4FP8 - chains A and H of the 3 polymer chains in the assembly; structure by X-ray diffraction, 2.95 A resolution.

[Chain A]
Molecule: Hemagglutinin HA1 chain
From: Influenza A virus
Reference sequence: Q91MA7 (HEMA_I68A4); residues 43-309 here correspond to UniProt positions 59-325 (UniProt number = residue number + 16)
Sequence (278 residues; numbered 39 to 316; the number before each row is that of its first residue):
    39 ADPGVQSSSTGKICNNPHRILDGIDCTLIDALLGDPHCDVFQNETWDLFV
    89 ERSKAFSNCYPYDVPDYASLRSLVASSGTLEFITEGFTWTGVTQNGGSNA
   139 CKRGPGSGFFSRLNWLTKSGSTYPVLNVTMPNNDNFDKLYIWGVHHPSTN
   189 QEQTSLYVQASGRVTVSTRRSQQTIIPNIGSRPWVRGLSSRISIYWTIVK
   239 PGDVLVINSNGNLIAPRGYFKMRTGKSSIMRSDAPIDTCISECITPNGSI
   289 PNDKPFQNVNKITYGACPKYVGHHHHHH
Not modelled in the structure: 39-42, 310-316
Sequence notes: expression tag (39-42, 310-316)
Disulfide bonds: Cys52-Cys277, Cys64-Cys76, Cys97-Cys139, Cys281-Cys305
Glycans and other covalent adducts: N-acetylglucosamine (NAG) linked to Asn165
Swiss-Prot annotation at these positions:
  - glycosylation (N-linked (GlcNAc...) asparagine): Asn81, Asn165, Asn285

[Chain H]
Molecule: Antibody C05, heavy chain
From: Homo sapiens
Notes: fragment: Fab; antibody fragment or engineered binder
Sequence (241 residues; row label = number of the first residue in the row; a row labelled like 27A-27E holds insertion residues (27A, then the next letters in order)):
     1 EVQLQESGGGLVQPGESLRLSCVGSGS
27A-27E SFGES
    28 TLSYYAVSWVRQAPGKGLEWLSIIN
   52A A
    53 GGGDIDYADSVEGRFTISRDNSKETLYLQM
82A-82C TNL
    83 RVEDTGVYYCAKHMSMQQ
100A-100P VVSAGWERADLVGDAF
   101 DVWGQGTMVTVSSASTKGPSVFPLAPSSKSTSGGTAALGCLVKDYFPEPV
   151 TVSWNSGALTSGVHTFPAVLQSSGLYSLSSVVTVPSSSLGTQTYICNVNH
   201 KPSNTKVDKRVEPKSC
Not modelled in the structure: 215-216
Modified residues: Glu1 (pyroglutamic acid; PCA)
Disulfide bonds: Cys22-Cys92, Cys140-Cys196
Bound ions: Zn2+ site 1 near Asp61 (its only coordinating residue here); Zn2+ site 2 near His164 (its only coordinating residue here)
What the authors report for this chain:
  - mutagenesis - Y31A, Y31F: unchanged binding to Hemagglutinin HA1 chain (chain A)
  - mutagenesis - Y31L: decreased binding to Hemagglutinin HA1 chain (chain A)

[How chain A and chain H interact]
Contacting residue pairs - 28 pairs, chain A then chain H:
  Tyr98(A) with Ala100D(H), hydrogen bond (side chain-backbone)
  Thr131(A) with Arg100H(H), hydrogen bond
  Asn133(A) with Ala100I(H)
  Gly134(A) with Trp100F(H)
  Gly135(A) with Gly100E(H); Trp100F(H); Glu100G(H), hydrogen bond (backbone-backbone)
  Ser136(A) with Gly100E(H), hydrogen bond (side chain-backbone)
  Asn137(A) with Glu100G(H)
  Ser145(A) with Glu100G(H), hydrogen bond
  Trp153(A) with Ala100D(H); Trp100F(H), hydrophobic
  Thr155(A) with Trp100F(H)
  Lys156(A) with Met98(H)
  Ser186(A) with Ser100C(H)
  Gln189(A) with Gly27C(H), hydrogen bond (side chain-backbone); Glu27D(H), hydrogen bond (side chain-backbone); Tyr31(H), hydrogen bond
  Glu190(A) with Ser100C(H); Ala100D(H)
  Thr192(A) with Gly27C(H)
  Ser193(A) with Gly27C(H); Met98(H)
  Leu194(A) with Val100A(H), hydrophobic; Ala100D(H), hydrophobic; Trp100F(H), hydrophobic
  Leu226(A) with Gly100E(H)
  Ser228(A) with Ser100C(H)
Interface residues without a listed pair, chain A (21 interface residues in all): Gln132, His183
Interface residues without a listed pair, chain H (15 interface residues in all): Phe27B, Ser27E, Val100B
From the paper, about this interface:
  - epitope / paratope residues, chain A: Leu226(A)

[Overview]
Chain A and chain H form an interface of 21 and 15 residues respectively; the contacts include 8 hydrogen
bonds. Polar pairs include Tyr98(A)-Ala100D(H), Thr131(A)-Arg100H(H) and Ser136(A)-Gly100E(H). The paper
reports that Y31L of chain H reduces binding to Hemagglutinin HA1 chain (chain A); the epitope/paratope
residue Leu226(A); 3 substitutions were tested in all.
Chain A is Hemagglutinin HA1 chain (Influenza A virus) and chain H is Antibody C05, heavy chain (Homo
sapiens); the structure, Crystal structure of broadly neutralizing antibody C05 bound to H3 influenza
hemagglutinin, HA1 subunit, was determined by X-ray diffraction together with 4FNK, 4FNL and 4FQR from the
same study.
